PDB entry 8AB9 | electron microscopy, 3.30 A resolution | chains C and H of the 20 polymer chains in the assembly

Chain C:
Name: Cytochrome b
Organism: Yarrowia lipolytica
UniProtKB: Q9B6D0 (CYB_YARLI); residue numbers follow UniProt; this construct covers 1-385
Chain sequence (385 residues; row label = number of the first residue in the row):
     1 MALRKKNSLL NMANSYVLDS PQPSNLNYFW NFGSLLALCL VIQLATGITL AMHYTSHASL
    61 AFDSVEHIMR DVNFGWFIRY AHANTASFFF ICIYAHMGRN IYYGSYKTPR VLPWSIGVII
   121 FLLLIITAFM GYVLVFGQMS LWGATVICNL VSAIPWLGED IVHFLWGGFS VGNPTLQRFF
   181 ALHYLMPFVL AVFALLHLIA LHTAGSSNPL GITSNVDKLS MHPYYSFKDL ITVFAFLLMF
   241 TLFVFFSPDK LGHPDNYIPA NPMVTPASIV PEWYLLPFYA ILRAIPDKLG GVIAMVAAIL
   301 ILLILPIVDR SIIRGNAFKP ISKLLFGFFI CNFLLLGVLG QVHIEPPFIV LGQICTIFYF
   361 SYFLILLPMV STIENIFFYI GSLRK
Disordered / not traced: 384-385
Curated features (UniProtKB/Swiss-Prot):
  - binding site (heme b): His-82, His-96, His-183, His-197
  - binding site (a ubiquinone): His-202
Metal / ion sites: heme Fe site 1: His-82, His-183; heme Fe site 2: His-96, His-197
Small-molecule neighbours:
  - heme (HEM), molecule 1: Trp-30, Gly-33, Ser-34, Leu-36, Ala-37, Phe-89, Ile-93, His-96, Met-97, Arg-99, Asn-100, Ser-105, Arg-110, Pro-113, Trp-114, Gly-117, Val-118, Ile-120, Phe-121, Leu-190, Ala-194, His-197, Leu-198, Leu-201, Ser-206, Ser-207
  - heme (HEM), molecule 2: Leu-40, Gln-43, Leu-44, Gly-47, Ile-48, Leu-50, Ala-51, Tyr-54, Val-65, Arg-79, His-82, Ala-83, Ala-86, Phe-89, Leu-124, Thr-127, Ala-128, Gly-131, Tyr-132, Leu-134, Val-135, Phe-180, His-183, Tyr-184, Pro-187, Tyr-274
  - 1,2-diacyl-sn-glycero-3-phosphocholine (PC1): Asn-27, Phe-29, Tyr-94, Ala-95, Gly-98, Arg-99, Tyr-102, Tyr-103, Pro-209, Leu-210, Ala-317, Phe-318, Lys-323, Phe-326, Gly-327, Ile-330, Cys-331, Phe-333
  - phosphatidylethanolamine (PTY), molecule 1: Ser-34, Ala-37, Leu-38, Val-41, His-222, Pro-223, Ser-226, Phe-227, Asp-229, Leu-230, Val-233, Phe-234
  - phosphatidylethanolamine (PTY), molecule 2: Phe-74, Phe-77, Leu-237, Phe-240, Phe-245

Chain H:
Name: Cytochrome b-c1 complex subunit 8
Organism: Yarrowia lipolytica
UniProtKB: Q6C387 (Q6C387_YARLI); residues 3-95 here correspond to UniProt positions 1-93 (UniProt number = residue number - 2)
Chain sequence (93 residues; row label = number of the first residue in the row):
     3 MGGNGHYMGW WGHMGSPPQK GIAGYTISPF AARPFAGVVH AAIFNTFRRT KNQALFVILP
    63 VSFFYYVWTQ ASEKNEWLYT KAGRHELAKA LAE
Disordered / not traced: 3-8, 94-95
Small-molecule neighbours: 1,2-diacyl-sn-glycero-3-phosphocholine (PC1): Gln-55, Phe-58, Val-59, Val-63

Chain C / chain H interface:
Pairs across the interface (57):
  Ser-15(C) / Trp-12(H)
  Asp-19(C) / Trp-12(H)
  Asp-19(C) / Trp-13(H)  hydrogen bond (backbone-side chain)
  Ser-20(C) / Trp-12(H)
  Pro-21(C) / Met-10(H)
  Pro-21(C) / Trp-12(H)
  Pro-21(C) / Trp-13(H)  hydrophobic
  Pro-21(C) / Met-16(H)  hydrophobic
  Pro-109(C) / Tyr-9(H)  hydrophobic
  His-202(C) / Met-10(H)
  His-202(C) / Trp-12(H)
  Thr-203(C) / Tyr-9(H)
  Thr-203(C) / Met-10(H)  hydrogen bond (backbone-backbone)
  Ala-204(C) / Met-10(H)
  Asn-215(C) / Tyr-9(H)  hydrogen bond (side chain-backbone)
  Asn-215(C) / Met-10(H)
  Asn-215(C) / Met-16(H)
  Asn-215(C) / Gly-17(H)
  Asn-215(C) / Ser-18(H)
  Val-216(C) / Ser-18(H)
  Val-216(C) / Gln-21(H)  hydrogen bond (backbone-side chain)
  Lys-218(C) / Met-10(H)
  Lys-218(C) / Trp-13(H)
  Lys-218(C) / Met-16(H)
  Leu-219(C) / Trp-13(H)
  Ser-220(C) / Trp-13(H)
  Pro-320(C) / Phe-58(H)
  Lys-323(C) / Gln-55(H)  hydrogen bond
  Lys-323(C) / Phe-58(H)
  Leu-324(C) / Phe-58(H)  hydrophobic
  Leu-324(C) / Leu-61(H)  hydrophobic
  Gly-327(C) / Pro-62(H)
  Phe-328(C) / Pro-62(H)  hydrophobic
  Phe-328(C) / Phe-65(H)  hydrophobic
  Phe-328(C) / Phe-66(H)
  Cys-331(C) / Pro-62(H)  hydrophobic
  Cys-331(C) / Val-63(H)  hydrophobic
  Cys-331(C) / Phe-66(H)  hydrophobic
  Asn-332(C) / Phe-66(H)
  Leu-335(C) / Phe-66(H)  hydrophobic
  Val-338(C) / Trp-70(H)  hydrophobic
  Val-342(C) / Trp-70(H)  hydrophobic
  Glu-345(C) / Asn-77(H)  hydrogen bond
  Glu-345(C) / Tyr-81(H)
  Pro-346(C) / Asn-77(H)  hydrogen bond (backbone-side chain)
  Pro-346(C) / Leu-80(H)
  Pro-346(C) / Tyr-81(H)
  Pro-346(C) / Leu-89(H)  hydrophobic
  Pro-346(C) / Leu-93(H)
  Pro-347(C) / Ala-73(H)
  Pro-347(C) / Asn-77(H)
  Phe-348(C) / Trp-70(H)  hydrophobic
  Phe-348(C) / Ala-73(H)  hydrophobic
  Phe-348(C) / Ser-74(H)
  Phe-348(C) / Asn-77(H)
  Leu-351(C) / Val-69(H)  hydrophobic
  Leu-351(C) / Ala-73(H)  hydrophobic
Interface residues without a listed pair, chain C (30 interface residues in all): Gly-205, Leu-339
Interface residues without a listed pair, chain H (28 interface residues in all): Pro-19, Leu-57, Lys-76, Ala-92

Summary:
Chain C and chain H form an interface of 30 and 28 residues respectively; the contacts include 7 hydrogen
bonds. Polar contacts include Asp-19(C)/Trp-13(H), Asn-215(C)/Tyr-9(H) and Val-216(C)/Gln-21(H).
1,2-diacyl-sn-glycero-3-phosphocholine is bound between chain C and chain H. Bound to chain C: heme and
phosphatidylethanolamine.
Chain C is Cytochrome b and chain H is Cytochrome b-c1 complex subunit 8, both from Yarrowia lipolytica; the
structure, Complex III2 from Yarrowia lipolytica, ascorbate-reduced, b-position, was determined by electron
microscopy (same publication as 8AB6, 8AB7, 8AB8, 8ABA, 8ABB, 8ABE and 11 further entries).
